Entry 2QLJ (X-ray diffraction, 2.60 A resolution); this record covers chains B and D of the 7 polymer chains in the assembly.

[Chain B]
Protein: Caspase-7
Source organism: Homo sapiens
Notes: EC 3.4.22.60; fragment: P10 subunit
Reference sequence: P55210 (CASP7_HUMAN); residue numbers follow UniProt; this construct covers 207-303
Amino-acid sequence (97 residues; numbered 207 to 303; the number before each row is that of its first residue):
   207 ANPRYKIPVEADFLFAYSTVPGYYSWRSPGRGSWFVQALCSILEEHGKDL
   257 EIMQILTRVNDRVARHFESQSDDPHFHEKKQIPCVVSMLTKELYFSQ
Not modelled in the structure: 207-211
Curated features (UniProtKB/Swiss-Prot):
  - region: V226 to G238 (Loop L3), E274 to I288 (Loop L4)
  - site: Y223 (Involved in allosteric regulation)
  - modified residue: R233 (Microbial infection: ADP-riboxanated arginine), S239 (Phosphoserine)
  - mutagenesis: Y223 (Y223A/F/W/D/E: Does not significantly affect thiol protease catalytic efficiency), Y229 (Y229W: Strongly reduced thiol protease catalytic efficiency), Y230 to S234 (In esCasp-7 V3 mutant; promotes specificity toward alternate peptides with VEID, YVAD, WEHD, LETD or LEHD sequence; when associated with C-276. In esCasp-7 V4 mutant ...), W232 to S234 (In dsCasp-7 mutant; unable to cleave DEVD and VEID peptides; when associated with F-276), R233 (R233A: Abolished ADP-riboxanation by C.violaceum CopC), S239 (S239A: Abolished phosphorylation by PAK2; when associated with A-30 and A-173; S239E: Mimics phosphorylation; leading to inactivate thiol protease activity), Q276 (Q276C: In esCasp-7 V3 mutant; promotes specificity toward alternate peptides with VEID, YVAD, WEHD, LETD or LEHD sequence; when associated with 230-V--V-234; Q276D: In esCasp-7 V4 mutant ...), C290 (C290S: Decreased phosphorylation by PAK2; C290T/N: Does not significantly affect thiol protease catalytic activity)

[Chain D]
Protein: Caspase-7
Source organism: Homo sapiens
Notes: EC 3.4.22.60; fragment: P10 subunit
Reference sequence: P55210 (CASP7_HUMAN); residues 507-603 here correspond to UniProt positions 207-303 (UniProt number = residue number - 300)
Amino-acid sequence (97 residues; row label = number of the first residue in the row):
   507 ANPRYKIPVEADFLFAYSTVPGYYSWRSPGRGSWFVQALCSILEEHGKDL
   557 EIMQILTRVNDRVARHFESQSDDPHFHEKKQIPCVVSMLTKELYFSQ
Not modelled in the structure: 507-510
Curated features (UniProtKB/Swiss-Prot):
  - region: V526 to G538 (Loop L3), E574 to I588 (Loop L4)
  - site: Y523 (Involved in allosteric regulation)
  - modified residue: R533 (Microbial infection: ADP-riboxanated arginine), S539 (Phosphoserine)

[Interface between chain B and chain D]
Residue-residue contacts (60):
  K212(B) - E584(D)  hydrogen bond (side chain-backbone)
  K212(B) - K586(D)
  I213(B) - R571(D)
  P214(B) - A570(D)
  P214(B) - K586(D)
  P214(B) - Q587(D)
  P214(B) - I588(D)  hydrophobic
  E216(B) - V526(D)
  E216(B) - Y529(D)  hydrogen bond
  E216(B) - I588(D)
  A217(B) - I588(D)  hydrophobic
  V226(B) - M594(D)  hydrophobic
  Y229(B) - E516(D)  hydrogen bond
  M259(B) - M559(D)  hydrophobic
  Q260(B) - E598(D)  hydrogen bond
  T263(B) - L595(D)
  T263(B) - T596(D)
  T263(B) - K597(D)
  N266(B) - S593(D)  hydrogen bond (side chain-backbone)
  N266(B) - M594(D)
  N266(B) - L595(D)  hydrogen bond (side chain-backbone)
  D267(B) - T596(D)
  D267(B) - K597(D)  salt bridge
  A270(B) - K512(D)
  A270(B) - P514(D)
  R271(B) - I513(D)
  E274(B) - Y511(D)
  E284(B) - Y511(D)
  E284(B) - K512(D)  hydrogen bond (backbone-side chain)
  K286(B) - K512(D)  hydrogen bond (side chain-backbone)
  K286(B) - I513(D)
  K286(B) - P514(D)
  Q287(B) - P514(D)
  I288(B) - P514(D)  hydrophobic
  I288(B) - E516(D)
  I288(B) - A517(D)  hydrophobic
  I288(B) - M594(D)
  I288(B) - T596(D)
  P289(B) - M594(D)
  C290(B) - V592(D)  hydrophobic
  C290(B) - S593(D)
  V291(B) - V591(D)
  V291(B) - V592(D)
  V291(B) - S593(D)  hydrogen bond (backbone-backbone)
  V292(B) - C590(D)  hydrophobic
  V292(B) - V591(D)
  S293(B) - N566(D)  hydrogen bond (backbone-side chain)
  S293(B) - V591(D)  hydrogen bond (backbone-backbone)
  M294(B) - V526(D)  hydrophobic
  M294(B) - N566(D)
  M294(B) - I588(D)
  M294(B) - P589(D)
  M294(B) - C590(D)  hydrophobic
  L295(B) - N566(D)  hydrogen bond (backbone-side chain)
  T296(B) - T563(D)
  T296(B) - D567(D)
  K297(B) - T563(D)
  K297(B) - D567(D)  salt bridge
  K297(B) - R571(D)
  E298(B) - Q560(D)  hydrogen bond
Other interface residues (no listed pair), chain D (31 interface residues in all): V515, E574

[Overview]
The interface between chain B and chain D involves 29 residues on one side and 31 on the other; the contacts
include 13 hydrogen bonds and 2 salt bridges. Among the polar pairs are D267(B)-K597(D), K297(B)-D567(D) and
K212(B)-E584(D).
Both chains are Caspase-7 (Homo sapiens). Entry 2QLJ (Crystal Structure of Caspase-7 with Inhibitor
AC-WEHD-CHO) was determined by X-ray diffraction, deposited together with 2QL5, 2QL7, 2QL9, 2QLB and 2QLF.
